Entry 3ZRC (X-ray diffraction, 2.90 A resolution); this record covers chains B and C of the 3 polymer chains in the assembly.

# Chain B
Protein: Transcription elongation factor B polypeptide 1
From: Homo sapiens
Notes: fragment: 17-112
Reference sequence: Q15369 (ELOC_HUMAN); residue numbers follow UniProt; this construct covers 17-112
Sequence (97 residues; row label = number of the first residue in the row):
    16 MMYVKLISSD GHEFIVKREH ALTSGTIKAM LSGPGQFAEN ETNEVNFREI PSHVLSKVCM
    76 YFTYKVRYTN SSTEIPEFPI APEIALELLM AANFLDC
Unresolved in the structure: 16, 48-57
Construct notes: expression tag (16)

# Chain C
Protein: Von hippel-lindau disease tumor suppressor
From: Homo sapiens
Reference sequence: P40337 (VHL_HUMAN); numbering as in UniProt (aligned over 54-213)
Sequence (163 residues; row label = number of the first residue in the row):
    51 GSHMEAGRPR PVLRSVNSRE PSQVIFCNRS PRVVLPVWLN FDGEPQPYPT LPPGTGRRIH
   111 SYRGHLWLFR DAGTHDGLLV NQTELFVPSL NVDGQPIFAN ITLPVYTLKE RCLQVVRSLV
   171 KPENYRRLDI VRSLYEDLED HPNVQKDLER LTQERIAHQR MGD
Unresolved in the structure: 51-62, 205-213
Construct notes: expression tag (51-53)
Small-molecule neighbours: L8B ((4R)-4-hydroxy-1-[(3-methylisoxazol-5-yl)acetyl]-N-[4-(1,3-oxazol-5-yl)benzyl]-L-prolinamide): Ser-68, Phe-76, Pro-86, Trp-88, Phe-91, Tyr-98, Pro-99, Arg-107, Ile-109, His-110, Ser-111, Tyr-112, His-115, Trp-117
UniProt features mapped onto this chain:
  - region: Thr-157 to Val-166 (Interaction with Elongin BC complex)
From the paper describing this entry:
  - binding site for L8B: Tyr-98, Pro-99, Arg-107, His-110, Ser-111, His-115
  - conformationally variable residues (side-chain flip): Arg-107

# Interface between chain B and chain C
Pairs across the interface - 33 pairs, chain B then chain C:
  Tyr-76(B) / Val-155(C)
  Tyr-76(B) / Tyr-156(C)  hydrogen bond (side chain-backbone)
  Tyr-76(B) / Thr-157(C)
  Tyr-76(B) / Leu-158(C)  hydrogen bond (side chain-backbone)
  Tyr-79(B) / Val-155(C)  hydrophobic
  Lys-80(B) / Val-155(C)
  Tyr-83(B) / Val-155(C)
  Thr-84(B) / Val-155(C)
  Ser-86(B) / Gln-132(C)  hydrogen bond (backbone-side chain)
  Ser-87(B) / Gln-132(C)
  Glu-89(B) / Arg-79(C)
  Ile-90(B) / Leu-153(C)
  Ile-90(B) / Pro-154(C)
  Pro-91(B) / Leu-153(C)
  Glu-92(B) / Arg-82(C)  salt bridge
  Glu-92(B) / Leu-153(C)
  Glu-92(B) / Arg-161(C)  salt bridge
  Phe-93(B) / Arg-161(C)  hydrogen bond (backbone-side chain)
  Ile-95(B) / Arg-161(C)
  Ile-95(B) / Cys-162(C)  hydrophobic
  Ile-95(B) / Val-165(C)  hydrophobic
  Ala-100(B) / Val-166(C)  hydrophobic
  Leu-103(B) / Leu-158(C)  hydrophobic
  Leu-103(B) / Cys-162(C)  hydrophobic
  Leu-104(B) / Cys-162(C)
  Leu-104(B) / Leu-163(C)  hydrophobic
  Met-105(B) / Ile-180(C)  hydrophobic
  Ala-107(B) / Lys-159(C)
  Asn-108(B) / Lys-159(C)  hydrogen bond
  Asn-108(B) / Leu-184(C)
  Cys-112(B) / Thr-157(C)
  Cys-112(B) / Leu-158(C)  hydrogen bond (backbone-backbone)
  Cys-112(B) / Lys-159(C)  hydrogen bond (backbone-backbone)
Also at the interface, not in a pair above, chain B (22 interface residues in all): Val-73, Leu-101
Also at the interface, not in a pair above, chain C (20 interface residues in all): Pro-81, Thr-152, Asp-179

# In short
22 residues of chain B and 20 residues of chain C are in contact; the contacts include 7 hydrogen bonds and 2
salt bridges. Among the polar pairs are Glu-92(B)/Arg-82(C), Glu-92(B)/Arg-161(C) and Tyr-76(B)/Tyr-156(C).
The paper reports a binding site for L8B at Tyr-98(C), Pro-99(C) and Arg-107(C) among others; conformational
variability at Arg-107(C).
Chain B is Transcription elongation factor B polypeptide 1 and chain C is Von hippel-lindau disease tumor
suppressor, both from Homo sapiens; the structure, pVHL54-213-EloB-EloC complex
(4R)-4-HYDROXY-1-[(3-METHYLISOXAZOL-5-YL)ACETYL]-N-[4-(1,3-OXAZOL-5-YL)BENZYL]-L-PROLINAMIDE bound, was
determined by X-ray diffraction (same publication as 3ZRF).
